5COA - chains A and B; structure by X-ray diffraction, 2.20 A resolution.

# Chain A (and B)
Name: Iridoid synthase
Organism: Catharanthus roseus
Notes: EC 1.3.1.99; chain B of this document is another copy of the same molecule, construct and numbering; everything in this record applies to it too
UniProtKB: K7WDL7 (IRIS_CATRO); numbering as in UniProt (aligned over 26-388)
Sequence (365 residues; each row starts with the number of its first residue):
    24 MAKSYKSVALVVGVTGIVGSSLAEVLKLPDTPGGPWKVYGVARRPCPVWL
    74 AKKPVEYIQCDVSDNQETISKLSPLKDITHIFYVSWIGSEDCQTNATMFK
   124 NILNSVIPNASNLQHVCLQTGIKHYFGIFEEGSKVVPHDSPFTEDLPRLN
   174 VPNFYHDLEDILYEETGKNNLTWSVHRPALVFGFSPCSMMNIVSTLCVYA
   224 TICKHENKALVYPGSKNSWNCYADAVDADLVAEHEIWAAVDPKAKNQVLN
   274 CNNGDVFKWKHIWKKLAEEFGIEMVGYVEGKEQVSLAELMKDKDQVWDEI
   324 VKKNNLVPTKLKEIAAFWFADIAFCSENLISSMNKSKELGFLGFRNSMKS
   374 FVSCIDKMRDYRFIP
Disordered / not traced: 24-26, 388 (chain B: 24-26, 150-159, 388)
Sequence notes: expression tag (24-25)
Curated features (UniProtKB/Swiss-Prot):
  - active site: Lys-146, Tyr-178
  - binding site (NADP(+)): Thr-38 to Ile-40, Arg-66, Arg-67, Asp-84, Val-85, Ser-108, Trp-109, Gln-142, Tyr-178, Val-204, Ser-211 to Met-213
  - binding site (substrate): Lys-146, Tyr-178, Ser-349
  - mutagenesis: Lys-146 (K146A: Reduces enzymatic activity 6-fold), Phe-149 (F149M: Slightly reduces enzymatic activity), Tyr-178 (Y178A/F: Abolishes enzymatic activity), Phe-342 (F342A: Abolishes enzymatic activity), Ala-346 (A346I: No effect on enzymatic activity), Ser-349 (S349F: No effect on enzymatic activity)

# Chain A / chain B interface
Pairs across the interface (53):
  Glu-154(A) / Lys-281(B)  salt bridge
  Glu-154(A) / Lys-283(B)  salt bridge
  Gly-155(A) / Asn-243(B)
  Gly-155(A) / Lys-283(B)  hydrogen bond (backbone-side chain)
  Ser-156(A) / Trp-242(B)  hydrogen bond (backbone-side chain)
  Ser-156(A) / Asn-243(B)  hydrogen bond
  Ser-156(A) / Lys-283(B)
  Ser-156(A) / Tyr-300(B)
  Lys-157(A) / Lys-283(B)  hydrogen bond (backbone-side chain)
  Val-158(A) / Trp-242(B)  hydrophobic
  Val-158(A) / Lys-283(B)
  Val-158(A) / Lys-287(B)
  Val-158(A) / Met-297(B)  hydrophobic
  Asp-162(A) / Lys-283(B)  salt bridge
  Asp-162(A) / His-284(B)  salt bridge
  Ser-163(A) / Tyr-245(B)  hydrogen bond
  Ser-163(A) / Lys-281(B)  hydrogen bond
  Ser-163(A) / His-284(B)
  Pro-164(A) / Val-279(B)
  Pro-164(A) / His-284(B)
  Tyr-245(A) / Ser-163(B)  hydrogen bond
  Tyr-245(A) / Asn-351(B)  hydrogen bond
  Tyr-245(A) / Leu-352(B)  hydrogen bond (side chain-backbone)
  Tyr-245(A) / Ile-353(B)  hydrogen bond (side chain-backbone)
  Gly-277(A) / Gly-277(B)
  Gly-277(A) / Lys-360(B)  hydrogen bond (backbone-side chain)
  Asp-278(A) / Asn-357(B)  hydrogen bond
  Val-279(A) / Pro-164(B)
  Lys-281(A) / Asp-162(B)  salt bridge
  Lys-281(A) / Ser-163(B)
  Lys-281(A) / Asn-351(B)  hydrogen bond
  Lys-283(A) / Asp-162(B)  salt bridge
  His-284(A) / Ser-163(B)  hydrogen bond (side chain-backbone)
  His-284(A) / Pro-164(B)
  Asn-351(A) / Tyr-245(B)  hydrogen bond
  Asn-351(A) / Lys-281(B)  hydrogen bond
  Leu-352(A) / Tyr-245(B)  hydrogen bond (backbone-side chain)
  Ile-353(A) / Tyr-245(B)  hydrogen bond (backbone-side chain)
  Ile-353(A) / Val-279(B)  hydrophobic
  Asn-357(A) / Asp-278(B)  hydrogen bond
  Asn-357(A) / Arg-368(B)
  Asn-357(A) / Asn-369(B)
  Lys-360(A) / Gly-277(B)
  Lys-360(A) / Phe-367(B)
  Glu-361(A) / Phe-367(B)
  Glu-361(A) / Asn-369(B)  hydrogen bond
  Glu-361(A) / Lys-372(B)  salt bridge
  Leu-365(A) / Leu-365(B)  hydrophobic
  Phe-367(A) / Lys-360(B)
  Phe-367(A) / Glu-361(B)
  Asn-369(A) / Asn-357(B)
  Asn-369(A) / Glu-361(B)  hydrogen bond
  Lys-372(A) / Glu-361(B)  salt bridge
Interface residues without a listed pair, chain A (31 interface residues in all): Val-159, Asn-243, Asn-276, Phe-280, Arg-368, Ser-370
Interface residues without a listed pair, chain B (30 interface residues in all): Lys-239, Asn-276, Phe-280, Ser-370

# In short
The interface between chain A and chain B involves 31 residues on one side and 30 on the other; the contacts
include 21 hydrogen bonds and 8 salt bridges. Among the polar pairs are Glu-154(A)/Lys-281(B),
Glu-154(A)/Lys-283(B) and Asp-162(A)/Lys-283(B).
Chain A and chain B are both Iridoid synthase (Catharanthus roseus); the structure, Crystal structure of
iridoid synthase at 2.2-angstrom resolution, was determined by X-ray diffraction together with 5COB from the
same study.
